PDB entry 2VN0 | X-ray diffraction, 2.70 A resolution | chain A

[Chain A]
Protein: Cytochrome P450 2C8
From: Homo sapiens
Notes: EC 1.14.14.1; fragment: catalytic domain, residues 28-490
UniProt: P10632 (CP2C8_HUMAN); residues 28-490 here = UniProt positions 28-490
Chain sequence (476 residues; row label = number of the first residue in the row):
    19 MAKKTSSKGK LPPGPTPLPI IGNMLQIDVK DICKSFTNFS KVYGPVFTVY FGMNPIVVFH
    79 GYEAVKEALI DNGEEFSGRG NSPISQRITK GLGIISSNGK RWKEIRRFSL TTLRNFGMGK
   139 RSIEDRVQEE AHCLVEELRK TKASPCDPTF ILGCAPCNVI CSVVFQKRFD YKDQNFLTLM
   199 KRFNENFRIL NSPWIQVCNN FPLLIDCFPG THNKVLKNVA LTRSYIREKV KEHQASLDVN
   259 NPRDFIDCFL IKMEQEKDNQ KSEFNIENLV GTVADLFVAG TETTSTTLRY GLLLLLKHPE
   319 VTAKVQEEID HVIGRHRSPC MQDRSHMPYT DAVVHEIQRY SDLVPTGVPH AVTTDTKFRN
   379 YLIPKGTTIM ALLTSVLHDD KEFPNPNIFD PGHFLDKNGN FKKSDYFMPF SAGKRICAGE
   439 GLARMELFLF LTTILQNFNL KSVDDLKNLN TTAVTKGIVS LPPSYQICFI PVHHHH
Disordered / not traced: 19-27, 492-494
Metal / ion sites: heme Fe near Cys435 (its only coordinating residue here)
Residues lining bound ligands:
  - heme (HEM): Arg97, Ile112, Ile113, Trp120, Arg124, Leu131, Ile178, Leu294, Ala297, Gly298, Thr301, Thr302, Thr305, Gln356, Leu361, Val362, Val366, His368, Leu391, Pro427, Phe428, Ser429, Arg433, Cys435, Ala436, Gly437, Leu440, Ala441, Glu444, Leu445
  - troglitazone (TDZ; (5R)-5-(4-{[(2R)-6-hydroxy-2,5,7,8-tetramethyl-3,4-dihydro-2H-chromen-2-yl]methoxy}benzyl)-1,3-thiazolidine-2,4-dione): Ser103, Ile106, Thr107, Phe201, Asn204, Phe205, Leu208, Asn209, Val237, Arg241, Asp293, Phe295, Val296, Glu300, Thr301, Ile476, Val477
UniProt features mapped onto this chain:
  - binding site (substrate): Ser100, Asn204, Arg241
  - binding site (heme): Cys435
  - modified residue: Ser100 (Phosphoserine)
  - natural variant: Arg139 (R139K: In allele CYP2C8*3), Gly171 (G171S: In allele CYP2C8*6), Arg186 (R186G: In allele CYP2C8*8), Ile223 (I223M: In allele CYP2C8*13), Ala238 (A238P: In allele CYP2C8*14), Lys247 (K247R: In allele CYP2C8*9), Ile264 (I264M: In allele CYP2C8*4), Ile269 (I269F: In allele CYP2C8*2), Lys383 (K383N: In allele CYP2C8*10), Lys399 (K399R: In allele CYP2C8*3), Val461 (deletion: In allele CYP2C8*12)
What the authors report for this chain:
  - binding site for troglitazone: Ser103, Asn204, Arg241, Val296, Glu300
  - conformationally variable residues (side-chain flip): Arg241

[In short]
Bound to chain A: heme and troglitazone. From UniProt: 3 substrate-binding residues and heme-binding residue
Cys435. From the paper: a binding site for troglitazone at Ser103, Asn204 and Arg241 among others;
conformational variability at Arg241.
Chain A is Cytochrome P450 2C8 (Homo sapiens); the structure, CYP2C8DH complexed with troglitazone, was
determined by X-ray diffraction together with 2NNH, 2NNI and 2NNJ from the same study.
